7EO4 - chains B and C of the 5 polymer chains in the assembly; structure by electron microscopy, 2.86 A resolution.

Chain B:
Molecule: Guanine nucleotide-binding protein G(i) subunit alpha-1
Source organism: Homo sapiens
UniProt: P63096 (GNAI1_HUMAN); numbering as in UniProt (aligned over 1-354)
Amino-acid sequence (354 residues; numbered 1 to 354; the number before each row is that of its first residue):
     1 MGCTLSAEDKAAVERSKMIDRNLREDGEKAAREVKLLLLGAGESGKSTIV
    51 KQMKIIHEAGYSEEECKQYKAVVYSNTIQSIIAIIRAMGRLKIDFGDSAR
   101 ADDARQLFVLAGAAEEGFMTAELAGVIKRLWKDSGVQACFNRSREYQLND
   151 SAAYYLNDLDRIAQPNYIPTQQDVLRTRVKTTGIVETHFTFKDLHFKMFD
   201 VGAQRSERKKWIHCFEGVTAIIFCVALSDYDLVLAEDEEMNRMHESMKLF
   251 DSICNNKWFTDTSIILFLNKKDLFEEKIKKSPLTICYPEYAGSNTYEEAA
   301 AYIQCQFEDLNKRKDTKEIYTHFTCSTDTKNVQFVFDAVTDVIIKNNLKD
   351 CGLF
Not modelled in the structure: 1, 45, 56-181, 226-249, 269-319
Sequence notes: conflict Ala203 (Gly in P63096), Ser326 (Ala in P63096)
Swiss-Prot annotation at these positions:
  - region: Lys35 to Thr48 (G1 motif), Asp173 to Thr181 (G2 motif), Phe196 to Gly202, Gln204, Arg205 (G3 motif), Ile265 to Asp272 (G4 motif), Thr324, Cys325, Thr327 to Thr329 (G5 motif)
  - binding site (GTP): Glu43 to Thr48, Ser151, Leu175 to Thr181, Asp200 to Gly202, Gln204, Asn269 to Asp272
  - binding site (Mg(2+)): Ser47, Thr181
  - modified residue: Arg178 (ADP-ribosylarginine), Gln204 (Deamidated glutamine), Cys351 (ADP-ribosylcysteine)
  - lipidation: Gly2 (N-myristoyl glycine), Cys3 (S-palmitoyl cysteine)
  - natural variant: Gly40 (G40C: In NEDHISB; G40R: In NEDHISB), Gly45 (G45D: In NEDHISB), Thr48 (T48I: In NEDHISB; T48K: In NEDHISB), Gln52 (Q52P: In NEDHISB), Ser75 (deletion: In NEDHISB; uncertain significance), Gln172 (deletion: In NEDHISB), Asp173 (D173V: In NEDHISB), Glu186 to Phe189 (deletion: In NEDHISB; uncertain significance), Cys224 (C224Y: In NEDHISB), Lys270 (K270N: In NEDHISB; K270R: In NEDHISB), Asp272 (D272G: In NEDHISB), Val332 (V332E: In NEDHISB; uncertain significance)
  - mutagenesis: Gly42 (G42R: Abolishes switch to an activated conformation and dissociation from beta and gamma subunits upon GTP binding. Abolishes interaction with RGS family members), Glu116 (E116L: Enhances interaction (inactive GDP-bound) with RGS14), Gln147 (Q147L: Enhances interaction (inactive GDP-bound) with RGS14), Glu245 (E245L: Enhances interaction (inactive GDP-bound) with RGS14)

Chain C:
Molecule: Guanine nucleotide-binding protein G(I)/G(S)/G(T) subunit beta-1
Source organism: Homo sapiens
UniProt: P62873 (GBB1_HUMAN); residue numbers follow UniProt; this construct covers 2-340
Amino-acid sequence (345 residues; numbered -4 to 340; the number before each row is that of its first residue; numbers below 1 keep their minus sign (Met-4 is residue -4)):
    -4 MGSLLQSELDQLRQEAEQLKNQIRDARKACADATLSQITNNIDPVGRIQM
    46 RTRRTLRGHLAKIYAMHWGTDSRLLVSASQDGKLIIWDSYTTNKVHAIPL
    96 RSSWVMTCAYAPSGNYVACGGLDNICSIYNLKTREGNVRVSRELAGHTGY
   146 LSCCRFLDDNQIVTSSGDTTCALWDIETGQQTTTFTGHTGDVMSLSLAPD
   196 TRLFVSGACDASAKLWDVREGMCRQTFTGHESDINAICFFPNGNAFATGS
   246 DDATCRLFDLRADQELMTYSHDNIICGITSVSFSKSGRLLLAGYDDFNCN
   296 VWDALKADRAGVLAGHDNRVSCLGVTDDGMAVATGSWDSFLKIWN
Not modelled in the structure: -4 to 1
Sequence notes: initiating methionine (-4); expression tag (-3 to 1)
Swiss-Prot annotation at these positions:
  - modified residue: Ser2 (N-acetylserine), His266 (Phosphohistidine)
  - natural variant: Leu30 (L30F: In MRD42; uncertain significance), Arg52 (R52G: In MRD42), Gly64 (G64V: In MRD42), Asp76 (D76E: In MRD42; D76G: In MRD42), Gly77 (G77S: In MRD42), Lys78 (K78R: In MRD42), Ile80 (I80N: In MRD42; I80T: In MRD42), His91 (H91R: In MRD42; uncertain significance), Ala92 (A92T: In MRD42), Pro94 (P94S: In MRD42), Leu95 (L95P: In MRD42), Arg96 (R96L: In MRD42), 5 further natural variant entries in UniProt

Interface between chain B and chain C:
Pairs across the interface - 29 pairs, chain B then chain C:
  Ala12(B) - Asn88(C)
  Val13(B) - Asn88(C)
  Arg15(B) - Val90(C)  hydrogen bond (side chain-backbone)
  Ser16(B) - Asn88(C)
  Ser16(B) - Lys89(C)  hydrogen bond (side chain-backbone)
  Ile19(B) - Lys89(C)
  Asp20(B) - Lys89(C)  salt bridge
  Leu23(B) - Gly53(C)
  Leu23(B) - Ile80(C)  hydrophobic
  Leu23(B) - Lys89(C)
  Asp26(B) - Lys78(C)  salt bridge
  Gly27(B) - Leu55(C)
  Gly183(B) - Asn119(C)
  Ile184(B) - Leu117(C)
  Phe199(B) - Trp99(C)  hydrophobic
  Lys210(B) - Tyr145(C)
  Lys210(B) - Asp186(C)
  Lys210(B) - Met188(C)
  Lys210(B) - Cys204(C)
  Lys210(B) - Asp228(C)  salt bridge
  Trp211(B) - Leu117(C)  hydrophobic
  Trp211(B) - Tyr145(C)  hydrophobic
  His213(B) - Tyr59(C)
  Cys214(B) - Tyr59(C)
  Cys214(B) - Gln75(C)
  Cys214(B) - Trp99(C)
  Cys214(B) - Met101(C)  hydrophobic
  Phe215(B) - Trp99(C)  hydrophobic
  Glu216(B) - Lys57(C)  salt bridge
Interface residues without a listed pair, chain C (24 interface residues in all): Thr87, His91, Ala92, Asp118, Trp332

Summary:
18 residues of chain B face 24 of chain C across their interface, with 2 hydrogen bonds and 4 salt bridges.
Polar contacts include Asp20(B)-Lys89(C), Asp26(B)-Lys78(C) and Lys210(B)-Asp228(C). From UniProt: 22
GTP-binding residues, Mg2+-binding residues Ser47(B) and Thr181(B) and 4 mutagenesis sites on chain B.
Chain B is Guanine nucleotide-binding protein G(i) subunit alpha-1 and chain C is Guanine nucleotide-binding
protein G(I)/G(S)/G(T) subunit beta-1, both from Homo sapiens; the structure, Cryo-EM of Sphingosine
1-phosphate receptor 1 / Gi complex bound to BAF312, was determined by electron microscopy (same publication
as 7EO2 and 7WF7).
